5U8S - chains 3 and 5 of the 13 polymer chains in the assembly; structure by electron microscopy, 6.10 A resolution (low resolution: residue-level contacts below are approximate; hydrogen-bond / salt-bridge calls are withheld).

Chain 3:
Name: DNA replication licensing factor MCM3
Source organism: Saccharomyces cerevisiae (strain ATCC 204508 / S288c)
Notes: EC 3.6.4.12
UniProt: P24279 (MCM3_YEAST); residues 1-971 here = UniProt positions 1-971
Amino-acid sequence (971 residues; row label = number of the first residue in the row):
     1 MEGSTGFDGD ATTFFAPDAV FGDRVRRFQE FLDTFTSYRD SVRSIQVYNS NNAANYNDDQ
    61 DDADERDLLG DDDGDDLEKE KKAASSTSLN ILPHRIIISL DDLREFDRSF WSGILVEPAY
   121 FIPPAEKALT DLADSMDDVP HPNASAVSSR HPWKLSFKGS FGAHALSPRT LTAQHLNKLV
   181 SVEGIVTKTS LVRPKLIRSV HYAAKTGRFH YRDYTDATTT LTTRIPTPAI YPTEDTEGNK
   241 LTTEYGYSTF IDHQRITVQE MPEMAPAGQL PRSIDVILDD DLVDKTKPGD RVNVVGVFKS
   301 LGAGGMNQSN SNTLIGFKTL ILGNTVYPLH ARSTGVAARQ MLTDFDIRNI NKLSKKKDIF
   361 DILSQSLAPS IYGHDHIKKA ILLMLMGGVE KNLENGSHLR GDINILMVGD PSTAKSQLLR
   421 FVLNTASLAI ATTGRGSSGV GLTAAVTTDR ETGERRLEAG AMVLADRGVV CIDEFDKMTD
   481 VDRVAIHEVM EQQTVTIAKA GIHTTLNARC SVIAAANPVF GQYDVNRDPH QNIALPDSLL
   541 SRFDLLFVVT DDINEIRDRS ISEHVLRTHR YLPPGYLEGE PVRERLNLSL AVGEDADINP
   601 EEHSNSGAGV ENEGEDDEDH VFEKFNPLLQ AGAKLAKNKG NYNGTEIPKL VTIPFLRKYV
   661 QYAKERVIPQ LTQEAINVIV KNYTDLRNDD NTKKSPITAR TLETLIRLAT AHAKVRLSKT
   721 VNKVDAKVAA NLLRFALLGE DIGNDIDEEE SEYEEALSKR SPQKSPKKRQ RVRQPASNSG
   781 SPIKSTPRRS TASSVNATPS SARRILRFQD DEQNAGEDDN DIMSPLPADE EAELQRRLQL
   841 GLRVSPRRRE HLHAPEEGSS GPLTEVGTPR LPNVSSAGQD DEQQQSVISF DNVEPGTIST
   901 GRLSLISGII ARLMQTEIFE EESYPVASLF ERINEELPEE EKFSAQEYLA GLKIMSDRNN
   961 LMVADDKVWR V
Not modelled in the structure: 1-16, 58-90, 142-150, 311-313, 332-337, 571-650, 739-971
Small-molecule neighbours: ATP (adenosine-5'-triphosphate): Ser370, Ile371, Tyr372, His374, Asp410, Pro411, Ser412, Thr413, Ala414, Lys415, Ser416, Gln417, Glu474, Asn517
UniProt features mapped onto this chain:
  - motif: Ser541 to Asp544 (Arginine finger)
  - binding site (ATP): Gly409 to Ser416
  - modified residue: Ser761 (Phosphoserine), Ser777 (Phosphoserine), Ser781 (Phosphoserine), Thr868 (Phosphothreonine)
  - mutagenesis: Lys415 (K415A: No effect on MCM2-7 complex helicase activity. Loss of MCM2-7 complex helicase activity; when associated with MCM5 A-422. Reduces MCM2-7 complex helicase activity ...)

Chain 5:
Name: Minichromosome maintenance protein 5
Source organism: Saccharomyces cerevisiae (strain ATCC 204508 / S288c)
Notes: EC 3.6.4.12
UniProt: P29496 (MCM5_YEAST); numbering as in UniProt (aligned over 1-775)
Amino-acid sequence (775 residues; each row starts with the number of its first residue):
     1 MSFDRPEIYS APVLQGESPN DDDNTEIIKS FKNFILEFRL DSQFIYRDQL RNNILVKNYS
    61 LTVNMEHLIG YNEDIYKKLS DEPSDIIPLF ETAITQVAKR ISILSRAQSA NNNDKDPENT
   121 SMDTDSLLLN SLPTFQLILN SNANQIPLRD LDSEHVSKIV RLSGIIISTS VLSSRATYLS
   181 IMCRNCRHTT SITINNFNSI TGNTVSLPRS CLSTIESESS MANESNIGDE STKKNCGPDP
   241 YIIIHESSKF IDQQFLKLQE IPELVPVGEM PRNLTMTCDR YLTNKVIPGT RVTIVGIYSI
   301 YNSKNGAGSG RSGGGNGGSG VAIRTPYIKI LGIQSDVETS SIWNSVTMFT EEEEEEFLQL
   361 SRNPKLYEIL TNSIAPSIFG NEDIKKAIVC LLMGGSKKIL PDGMRLRGDI NVLLLGDPGT
   421 AKSQLLKFVE KVSPIAVYTS GKGSSAAGLT ASVQRDPMTR EFYLEGGAMV LADGGVVCID
   481 EFDKMRDEDR VAIHEAMEQQ TISIAKAGIT TVLNSRTSVL AAANPIYGRY DDLKSPGDNI
   541 DFQTTILSRF DMIFIVKDDH NEERDISIAN HVINIHTGNA NAMQNQQEEN GSEISIEKMK
   601 RYITYCRLKC APRLSPQAAE KLSSNFVTIR KQLLINELES TERSSIPITI RQLEAIIRIT
   661 ESLAKLELSP IAQERHVDEA IRLFQASTMD AASQDPIGGL NQASGTSLSE IRRFEQELKR
   721 RLPIGWSTSY QTLRREFVDT HRFSQLALDK ALYALEKHET IQLRHQGQNI YRSGV
Not modelled in the structure: 1-23, 104-129, 199-200, 212-234, 306-318, 340-345, 644-646, 694-775
Small-molecule neighbours:
  - ATP (adenosine-5'-triphosphate), molecule 1: Ser377, Ile378, Phe379, Gly380, Asn381, Gly416, Asp417, Pro418, Gly419, Thr420, Ala421, Lys422, Ser423, Gln424, Asn524, Ile568
  - ATP, molecule 2: Glu498, Gln499, Arg549, Ile650, Arg651, Glu654
UniProt features mapped onto this chain:
  - motif: Ser548 to Asp551 (Arginine finger)
  - binding site (ATP): Gly416 to Ser423
  - mutagenesis: Lys422 (K422A: Loss of MCM2-7 complex helicase activity)

Interface between chain 3 and chain 5:
Contacting residue pairs (103; chain 3 residue first):
  Ala119(3) - Glu246(5)
  Tyr120(3) - Glu246(5)
  Ala173(3) - Phe250(5)
  Ala173(3) - Ile251(5)
  Leu176(3) - Phe250(5)
  Asn177(3) - Glu246(5)
  Lys188(3) - Glu461(5)
  Thr222(3) - Glu246(5)
  Thr223(3) - Ile244(5)
  Thr223(3) - His245(5)
  Thr223(3) - Glu246(5)
  Pro226(3) - Ile242(5)
  Gln259(3) - Thr511(5)
  Pro262(3) - Asn514(5)
  Ala267(3) - Asp473(5)
  Gly268(3) - Val470(5)
  Leu270(3) - Leu464(5)
  Leu270(3) - Val470(5)
  Arg272(3) - Val171(5)
  Ser300(3) - His245(5)
  Ser300(3) - Phe250(5)
  Leu301(3) - His245(5)
  Gly302(3) - Ile243(5)
  Gly302(3) - His245(5)
  Ala303(3) - Ile243(5)
  Gly304(3) - Asn203(5)
  Gly305(3) - Asn203(5)
  Met306(3) - Ile194(5)
  Met306(3) - Asn203(5)
  Met306(3) - Val205(5)
  Met306(3) - Ser206(5)
  Met306(3) - Leu207(5)
  Ser309(3) - Ser206(5)
  Ser309(3) - Arg209(5)
  Asn310(3) - Gly202(5)
  Asn310(3) - Asn203(5)
  Leu314(3) - Arg175(5)
  Leu314(3) - Thr201(5)
  Leu314(3) - Tyr301(5)
  Leu314(3) - Ser303(5)
  Ile315(3) - Arg175(5)
  Ile315(3) - Phe255(5)
  Gly316(3) - Ser174(5)
  Phe317(3) - Ser174(5)
  Phe317(3) - Arg175(5)
  Phe317(3) - Ala176(5)
  Pro369(3) - Asp402(5)
  Ser370(3) - Met404(5)
  Ile371(3) - Met404(5)
  Pro411(3) - Thr545(5)
  Pro411(3) - Ser548(5)
  Ser412(3) - Thr649(5)
  Ser412(3) - Arg651(5)
  Ser416(3) - Gln499(5)
  Gln417(3) - Met404(5)
  Arg420(3) - Gln499(5)
  Arg420(3) - Thr501(5)
  Phe421(3) - Asp402(5)
  Asn424(3) - Gly403(5)
  Thr433(3) - Glu495(5)
  Thr433(3) - Ser503(5)
  Arg435(3) - Glu488(5)
  Arg435(3) - Ser503(5)
  Gly436(3) - Ser503(5)
  Ser437(3) - Ile504(5)
  Ser437(3) - Ala505(5)
  Ser437(3) - Lys506(5)
  Ser438(3) - Ala505(5)
  Ser438(3) - Lys506(5)
  Val440(3) - Ala505(5)
  Thr447(3) - Arg455(5)
  Thr448(3) - Arg460(5)
  Ala461(3) - Thr510(5)
  Asp473(3) - Gln499(5)
  Lys477(3) - Val491(5)
  Asn517(3) - Arg549(5)
  Val519(3) - Gln543(5)
  Phe520(3) - Phe542(5)
  Phe520(3) - Gln543(5)
  Gly521(3) - Gln543(5)
  Gly521(3) - Thr545(5)
  Tyr523(3) - Glu642(5)
  Asp551(3) - Ile648(5)
  Ile553(3) - Arg630(5)
  Ile553(3) - Leu634(5)
  Glu555(3) - Lys631(5)
  Asp558(3) - Phe626(5)
  Asp558(3) - Val627(5)
  Asp558(3) - Arg630(5)
  Arg559(3) - Val627(5)
  Ile561(3) - Ile650(5)
  Ser562(3) - Ser623(5)
  Val565(3) - Ile657(5)
  Leu566(3) - Ala619(5)
  Leu566(3) - Ser623(5)
  His569(3) - Lys398(5)
  His569(3) - Leu406(5)
  His569(3) - Arg613(5)
  His569(3) - Leu614(5)
  His569(3) - Ile657(5)
  Arg570(3) - Arg613(5)
  Arg570(3) - Leu614(5)
  Arg570(3) - Pro616(5)
Other interface residues (no listed pair), chain 3 (82 interface residues in all): Ile225, Glu263, Gln269, Asn307, Gln308, Thr319, Leu418, Ala431, Thr432, Leu442, Thr443, Ala444, Arg450, Glu474, Pro518, Gln522, Ile653
Other interface residues (no listed pair), chain 5 (83 interface residues in all): Leu172, Ser173, Arg184, Asp239, Ser247, Ile287, Pro288, Arg405, Thr459, Phe462, Gln500, Ala507, Val512, Glu620, Arg643, Pro647, Leu653

Summary:
Chain 3 and chain 5 form an interface of 82 and 83 residues respectively. One ATP molecule is bound between
chain 3 and chain 5. Chain 5 binds ATP.
Chain 3 is DNA replication licensing factor MCM3 and chain 5 is Minichromosome maintenance protein 5, both
from Saccharomyces cerevisiae (strain ATCC 204508 / S288c); the structure, Structure of eukaryotic CMG
helicase at a replication fork, was determined by electron microscopy, deposited together with 5U8T.
